PDB entry 6TY1 | X-ray diffraction, 3.20 A resolution | chains A and I of the 4 polymer chains in the assembly

[Chain A (and I)]
Name: Hemagglutinin
Organism: Influenza A virus (A/harbour seal/Germany/1/2014(H10N7))
Notes: chain I of this document is another copy of the same molecule, construct and numbering; everything in this record applies to it too
Reference sequence: A0A0A7HR51 (A0A0A7HR51_9INFA); residues 1-323 here correspond to UniProt positions 10-332 (UniProt number = residue number + 9)
Sequence (325 residues; each row starts with the number of its first residue; numbers below 1 keep their minus sign (Asp-1 is residue -1)):
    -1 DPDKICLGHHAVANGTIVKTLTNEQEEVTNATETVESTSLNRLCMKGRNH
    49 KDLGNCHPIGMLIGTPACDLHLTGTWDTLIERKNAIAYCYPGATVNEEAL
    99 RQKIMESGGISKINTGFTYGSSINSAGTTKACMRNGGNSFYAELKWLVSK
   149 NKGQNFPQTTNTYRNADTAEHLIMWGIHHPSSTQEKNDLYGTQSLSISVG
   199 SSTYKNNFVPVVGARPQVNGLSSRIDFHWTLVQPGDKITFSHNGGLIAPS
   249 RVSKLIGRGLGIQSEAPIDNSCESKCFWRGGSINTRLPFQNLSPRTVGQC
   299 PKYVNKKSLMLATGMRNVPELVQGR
Not modelled in the structure: 319-323
Cystine bridges: Cys42-Cys270, Cys54-Cys66, Cys87-Cys130, Cys274-Cys298
Differences from the reference sequence: expression tag (-1 to 0); engineered mutation Ser221 (Gly230 in A0A0A7HR51)

[Interface between chain A and chain I]
Residue-residue contacts - 16 pairs, chain A then chain I:
  Val209(A) with Asn205(I)
  Val210(A) with Ser196(I), hydrogen bond (backbone-side chain); Asn205(I), hydrogen bond (backbone-side chain)
  Ala212(A) with Thr237(I), hydrogen bond (backbone-side chain)
  Arg213(A) with Gly198(I); Ser199(I); Lys203(I); Thr237(I)
  Pro214(A) with Gly198(I); Ser199(I); Asp234(I); Lys235(I); Thr237(I)
  Val216(A) with Ser200(I)
  Arg222(A) with Ser199(I), hydrogen bond (side chain-backbone); Ser200(I)
Also at the interface, not in a pair above, chain A (8 interface residues in all): Gly211
Also at the interface, not in a pair above, chain I (11 interface residues in all): Tyr202, Ile236

[In short]
The interface between chain A and chain I involves 8 residues on one side and 11 on the other, with 4 hydrogen
bonds. Polar contacts include Val210(A)-Ser196(I), Val210(A)-Asn205(I) and Ala212(A)-Thr237(I).
Both chains are Hemagglutinin (Influenza A virus (A/harbour seal/Germany/1/2014(H10N7))). Entry 6TY1 (Crystal
structure of the haemagglutinin mutant (Gln226Leu, Gly228Ser) from an H10N7 seal influenza virus isolated in
...) was determined by X-ray diffraction, deposited together with 6TJW, 6TJY, 6TVA, 6TVB, 6TVC, 6TVD and 9
further entries.
